2F82 - chain A; structure by X-ray diffraction, 2.10 A resolution.

Chain A:
Protein: HMG-CoA synthase
Source organism: Brassica juncea
UniProt: Q9M6U3 (Q9M6U3_BRAJU); residues 2-451 here = UniProt positions 2-451
Amino-acid sequence (450 residues; row label = number of the first residue in the row):
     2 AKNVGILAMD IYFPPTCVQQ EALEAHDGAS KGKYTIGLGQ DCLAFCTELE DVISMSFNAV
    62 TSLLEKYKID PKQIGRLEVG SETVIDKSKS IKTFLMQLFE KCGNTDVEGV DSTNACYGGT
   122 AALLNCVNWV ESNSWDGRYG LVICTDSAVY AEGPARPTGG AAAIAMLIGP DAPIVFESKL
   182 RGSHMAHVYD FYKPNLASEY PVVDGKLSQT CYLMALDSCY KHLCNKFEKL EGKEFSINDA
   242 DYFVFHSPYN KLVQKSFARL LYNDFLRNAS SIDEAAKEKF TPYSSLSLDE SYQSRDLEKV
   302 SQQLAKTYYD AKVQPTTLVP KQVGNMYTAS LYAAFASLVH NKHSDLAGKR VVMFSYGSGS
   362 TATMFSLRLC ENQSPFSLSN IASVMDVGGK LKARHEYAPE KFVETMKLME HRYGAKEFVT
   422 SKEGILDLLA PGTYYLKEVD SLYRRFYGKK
What the authors report for this chain:
  - catalytic residues: E83, H247 (proposed by the authors, not directly observed)

Overview:
The paper reports catalytic residues E83 and H247.
Chain A is HMG-CoA synthase (Brassica juncea); the structure, HMG-CoA synthase from Brassica juncea in the
apo-form, was determined by X-ray diffraction together with 2F9A, 2FA0 and 2FA3 from the same study.
